Entry 8D2W (electron microscopy, 3.40 A resolution); this record covers chains B and C of the 3 polymer chains in the assembly.

[Chain B]
Molecule: FAB light chain
Source organism: Mus musculus
Notes: antibody fragment or engineered binder
Amino-acid sequence (201 residues; numbered 1 to 201; the number before each row is that of its first residue):
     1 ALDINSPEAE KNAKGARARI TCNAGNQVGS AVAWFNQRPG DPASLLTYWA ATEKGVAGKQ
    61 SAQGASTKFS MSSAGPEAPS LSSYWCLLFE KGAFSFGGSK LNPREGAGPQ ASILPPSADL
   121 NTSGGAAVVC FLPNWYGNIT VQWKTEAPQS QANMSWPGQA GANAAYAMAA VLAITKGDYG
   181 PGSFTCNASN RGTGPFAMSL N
Disulfide bonds: Cys22-Cys86, Cys130-Cys186

[Chain C]
Molecule: FAB heavy chain
Source organism: Mus musculus
Notes: antibody fragment or engineered binder
Amino-acid sequence (203 residues; row label = number of the first residue in the row):
     1 ASKLELSGPA EPRGSKSAQI TCKAKGFPEA RFWVFWLFQR AAALDWPAAN FSGGPVQFES
    61 RFQGNASLKG SQAQANAELN IGALGSSTAT YRCGWKLANG GFFPSWGGAN VNGAAGAKAP
   121 AVYPVEISGA GTGSVTLGCL VKGYNAKPNL TWPGASGALT FPSELNGALW NLASAVTGSG
   181 FPSATCAVGF GAATDVDKKV AAA
Disulfide bonds: Cys22-Cys93, Cys139-Cys186

[Chain B / chain C interface]
Residue-residue contacts (53):
  Ala33(B) - Phe102(C)  hydrophobic
  Phe35(B) - Phe103(C)
  Phe35(B) - Trp106(C)  hydrophobic
  Gln37(B) - Gln39(C)  hydrogen bond
  Gln37(B) - Arg92(C)
  Asp41(B) - Arg92(C)
  Pro42(B) - Trp106(C)  hydrophobic
  Pro42(B) - Gly107(C)
  Ala43(B) - Trp106(C)  hydrogen bond (backbone-side chain)
  Leu45(B) - Phe102(C)  hydrophobic
  Leu45(B) - Phe103(C)
  Tyr48(B) - Phe102(C)  hydrophobic
  Trp85(B) - Gln39(C)
  Trp85(B) - Ala42(C)
  Trp85(B) - Ala43(C)
  Trp85(B) - Leu44(C)
  Leu87(B) - Phe103(C)  hydrophobic
  Phe89(B) - Gly100(C)
  Phe89(B) - Gly101(C)
  Gly92(B) - Trp46(C)
  Ala93(B) - Glu59(C)
  Phe94(B) - Phe35(C)  hydrophobic
  Phe94(B) - Trp46(C)
  Phe96(B) - Leu37(C)  hydrophobic
  Phe96(B) - Leu44(C)
  Phe96(B) - Phe103(C)  hydrophobic
  Gly97(B) - Ala43(C)
  Ser112(B) - Thr136(C)
  Leu114(B) - Val125(C)
  Leu114(B) - Glu126(C)
  Pro115(B) - Val125(C)
  Pro115(B) - Glu126(C)
  Ser117(B) - Pro124(C)
  Asp119(B) - Pro124(C)
  Asp119(B) - Lys198(C)  salt bridge
  Leu120(B) - Tyr123(C)
  Ala127(B) - Leu140(C)  hydrophobic
  Phe131(B) - Gly138(C)
  Phe131(B) - Phe161(C)  hydrophobic
  Phe131(B) - Ala173(C)  hydrophobic
  Phe131(B) - Ser174(C)
  Phe131(B) - Ala175(C)  hydrophobic
  Pro133(B) - Leu159(C)
  Asn153(B) - Glu164(C)
  Met154(B) - Glu164(C)  hydrogen bond (backbone-side chain)
  Ser155(B) - Phe161(C)
  Ser155(B) - Pro162(C)
  Trp156(B) - Pro162(C)
  Pro157(B) - Phe161(C)  hydrophobic
  Pro157(B) - Pro162(C)
  Ala167(B) - Phe161(C)  hydrophobic
  Met168(B) - Phe161(C)
  Ala169(B) - Phe161(C)  hydrophobic
Also at the interface, not in a pair above, chain B (41 interface residues in all): Trp49, Lys54, Gly98, Gln110, Ile113, Val129, Asn134, Val171
Also at the interface, not in a pair above, chain C (36 interface residues in all): Asp45, Pro104, Ser128, Leu137, Leu165, Asn166

[Overview]
Chain B and chain C form an interface of 41 and 36 residues respectively; the contacts include 3 hydrogen
bonds and 1 salt bridge. Polar pairs include Asp119(B)-Lys198(C), Gln37(B)-Gln39(C) and Ala43(B)-Trp106(C).
Chain B is FAB light chain and chain C is FAB heavy chain, both from Mus musculus; the structure, Zebrafish
MFSD2A isoform B in inward open ligand 2B conformation, was determined by electron microscopy together with
8D2S, 8D2T, 8D2U, 8D2V and 8D2X from the same study.
